Entry 9H4P (electron microscopy, 2.44 A resolution); this record covers chains PQ and PJ of the 108 polymer chains in the assembly.

[Chain PQ]
Protein: HK97 gp6-like/SPP1 gp15-like head-tail connector
From: Haloferax tailed virus 1
UniProt: A0A410N6S3 (A0A410N6S3_9CAUD); residues 1-141 here = UniProt positions 1-141
Sequence (141 residues; row label = number of the first residue in the row):
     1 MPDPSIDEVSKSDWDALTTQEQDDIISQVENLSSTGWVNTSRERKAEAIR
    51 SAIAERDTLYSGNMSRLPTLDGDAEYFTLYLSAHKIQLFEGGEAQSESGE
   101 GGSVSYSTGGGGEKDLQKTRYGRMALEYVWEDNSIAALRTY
Unresolved in the structure: 1
Bound ions: Mg2+ site 1: E127 (shared with 1 residue of chain PR); Mg2+ site 2: D132 (shared with 1 residue of chain PT)

[Chain PJ]
Protein: Portal protein
From: Haloferax tailed virus 1
UniProt: A0A410N6Q2 (A0A410N6Q2_9CAUD); residues 1-675 here = UniProt positions 1-675
Sequence (675 residues; numbered 1 to 675; the number before each row is that of its first residue):
     1 MPKYNLRIGNRRVPIASTDTPLSEAIGKRLASSTPQTNVDSMGGGHSYQF
    51 NGQDLTFEDLRDIKDVRDSGGQVAQLMDYKALLNFGEGCEIHVEGDDETK
   101 QLVDGEPMTLSEWLEDAFPHLDLLVLDLGGDALWYPYAVGEIQETITGEF
   151 KEALPAEPWTLMPESDAQGKVQAWHQRTKTHGGYQTQTLPADDLWHIVIN
   201 KASARDEVGISEVLRNKDEIQAFKQNEAAINQAIELHGFPQRHVKVGKED
   251 GAPVRDNDLRRVRTIFDPRTTDANTAYFTGQDVDVETLEAHNFDYSAIHE
   301 MDMRNLTTALGLPLEAGNVGADGLGSGKPAELRFALLKLAIKANQRSFSV
   351 QFVERVMRPVVRDYSPFDHEADIRLEINDPLEDIGEVADLIQQVGDYMTN
   401 EQVAEKLDLPAPEDDEVADSYRSPADMEKDEAGVQDEPFGGMFAGRDMGN
   451 RCLGEGITDDELQHAPEWDRPLLEMYQGVTNPESDTSRTLVSFSSSGTPE
   501 FVLERIRESIMDGALFSEFDNIPSSRLMELRQTFADELGTDNFTLDSITD
   551 ALMDFEADLTRDAAERIARTESSAVLNHAREISYEERGEGNELFYWTGAD
   601 LGDSRQTEACAWLIRQTNPFSGGTPVPMNELRDMVDEAPSHDDSMDNNLA
   651 RPDSWVVHPNERSSFVKAPPNWEQL
Unresolved in the structure: 1-30, 46-53, 435-675
Modified / non-standard residues: H196 (nd1-phosphonohistidine; HIP); H243 (nd1-phosphonohistidine; HIP); H291 (nd1-phosphonohistidine; HIP)

[How chain PQ and chain PJ interact]
Pairs across the interface (38; chain PQ residue first):
  S65(PQ) with R261(PJ); V262(PJ); I265(PJ)
  R66(PQ) with R261(PJ), hydrogen bond (backbone-side chain)
  L67(PQ) with D258(PJ); R261(PJ)
  W130(PQ) with A252(PJ); P253(PJ); D258(PJ)
  E131(PQ) with A252(PJ)
  N133(PQ) with K248(PJ); G251(PJ); A252(PJ), hydrogen bond (side chain-backbone); D282(PJ)
  S134(PQ) with G280(PJ); Q281(PJ); D282(PJ), hydrogen bond (backbone-side chain)
  I135(PQ) with G247(PJ); D282(PJ); V283(PJ)
  A136(PQ) with T279(PJ); G280(PJ), hydrogen bond (backbone-backbone); V283(PJ)
  A137(PQ) with I265(PJ); F266(PJ), hydrophobic; F278(PJ); T279(PJ)
  L138(PQ) with Y277(PJ); F278(PJ), hydrogen bond (backbone-backbone)
  R139(PQ) with I265(PJ), hydrogen bond (side chain-backbone); T270(PJ), hydrogen bond (side chain-backbone); T271(PJ); T275(PJ); A276(PJ); Y277(PJ)
  T140(PQ) with T275(PJ), hydrogen bond; A276(PJ), hydrogen bond (backbone-backbone)
  Y141(PQ) with I265(PJ)
Also at the interface, not in a pair above, chain PJ (25 interface residues in all): N257, T264, D267, D272

[In short]
Chain PQ and chain PJ form an interface of 14 and 25 residues respectively; the contacts include 9 hydrogen
bonds. Polar contacts include R66(PQ)-R261(PJ), N133(PQ)-A252(PJ) and S134(PQ)-D282(PJ).
Here chain PQ is HK97 gp6-like/SPP1 gp15-like head-tail connector and chain PJ is Portal protein, both from
Haloferax tailed virus 1. Entry 9H4P (Tail of full Haloferax tailed virus 1) was determined by electron
microscopy together with 8QPG, 8QPQ, 8QQN, 8QSI, 8QSY, 9FKB, 9H5B and 9H7V from the same study.
